5UHE - chains C and F of the 8 polymer chains in the assembly; structure by X-ray diffraction, 4.04 A resolution (low resolution: residue-level contacts below are approximate; hydrogen-bond / salt-bridge calls are withheld).

# Chain C
Name: DNA-directed RNA polymerase subunit beta
Organism: Mycobacterium tuberculosis (strain ATCC 25618 / H37Rv)
Notes: EC 2.7.7.6
UniProtKB: P9WGY9 (RPOB_MYCTU); residues 1-1178 here = UniProt positions 1-1178
Sequence (1178 residues; each row starts with the number of its first residue):
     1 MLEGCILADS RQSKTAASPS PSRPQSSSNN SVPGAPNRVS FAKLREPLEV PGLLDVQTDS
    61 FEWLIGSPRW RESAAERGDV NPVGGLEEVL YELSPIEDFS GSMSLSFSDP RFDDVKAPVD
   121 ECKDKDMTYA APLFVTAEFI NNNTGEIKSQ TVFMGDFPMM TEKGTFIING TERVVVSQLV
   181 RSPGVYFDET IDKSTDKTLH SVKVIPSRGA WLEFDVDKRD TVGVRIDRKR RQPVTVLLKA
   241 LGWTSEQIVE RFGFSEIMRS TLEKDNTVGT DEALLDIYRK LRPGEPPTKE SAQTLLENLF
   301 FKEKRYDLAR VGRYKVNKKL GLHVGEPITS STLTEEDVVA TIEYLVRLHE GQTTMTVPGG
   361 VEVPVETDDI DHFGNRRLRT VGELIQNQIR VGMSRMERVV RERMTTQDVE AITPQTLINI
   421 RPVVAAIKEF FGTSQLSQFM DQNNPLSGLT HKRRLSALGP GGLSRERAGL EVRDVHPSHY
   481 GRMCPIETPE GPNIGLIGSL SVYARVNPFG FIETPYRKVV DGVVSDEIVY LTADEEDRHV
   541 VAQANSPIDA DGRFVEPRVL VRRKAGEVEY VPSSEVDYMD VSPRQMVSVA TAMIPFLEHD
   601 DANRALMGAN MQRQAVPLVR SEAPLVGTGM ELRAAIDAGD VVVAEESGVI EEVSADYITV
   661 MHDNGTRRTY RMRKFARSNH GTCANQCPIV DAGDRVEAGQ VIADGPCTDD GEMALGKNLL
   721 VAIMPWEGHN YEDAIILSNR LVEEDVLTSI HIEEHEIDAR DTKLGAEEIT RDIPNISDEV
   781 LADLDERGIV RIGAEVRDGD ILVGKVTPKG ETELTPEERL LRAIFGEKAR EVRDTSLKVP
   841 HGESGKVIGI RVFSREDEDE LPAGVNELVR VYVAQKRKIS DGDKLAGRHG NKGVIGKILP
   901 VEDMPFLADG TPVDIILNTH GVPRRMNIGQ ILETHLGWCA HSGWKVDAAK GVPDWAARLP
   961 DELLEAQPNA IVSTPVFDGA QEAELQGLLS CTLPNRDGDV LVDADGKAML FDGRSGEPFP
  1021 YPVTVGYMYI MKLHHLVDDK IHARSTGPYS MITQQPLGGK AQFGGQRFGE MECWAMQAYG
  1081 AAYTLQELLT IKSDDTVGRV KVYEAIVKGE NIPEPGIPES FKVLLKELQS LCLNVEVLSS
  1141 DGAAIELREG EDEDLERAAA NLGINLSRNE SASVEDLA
Unresolved in the structure: 1-27, 1154-1178
Swiss-Prot annotation at these positions:
  - natural variant: V423 (V423A: In strain: vr1), L436 (L436P: In strain: vr2), S437 (S437T: In strain: vr3), Q438 to D441 (sequence variant, change not given here; In strain: RJ49), Q438 (Q438L: In strain: vr4), F439 (F439V: In strain: RJ37), M440 to N443 (deletion: In strain: RJ55), D441 (D441V: In strain: vr3), L449 to K452 (sequence variant, change not given here; In strain: RJ48), H451 (H451D: In strain: vr5; H451L: In strain: SP28; H451N: In strain: vr6; H451P: In strain: vr8; H451Q: In strain: vr1; H451R: In strain: vr7), S456 (S456L: In strain: vr11 and RJ37; S456Q: In strain: vr9; S456W: In strain: vr10), L458 (L458P: In strain: vr12 and SP22)
  - mutagenesis: E138 (E138R: Weakens interaction with TRCF and CarD), I147 (I147A: Weakens interaction with TRCF and CarD), K148 (K148A: Does not affect association with TRCF, but weakens interaction with CarD), S149 (S149A: Does not affect association with TRCF, but weakens interaction with CarD)
Residues lining bound ligands: 88G (Nalpha-(benzenecarbonyl)-N-(2-methylphenyl)-D-phenylalaninamide): V475, H476, P477, Y480, R562, R563, G566, E567, V568

# Chain F
Name: RNA polymerase sigma factor SigA
Organism: Mycobacterium tuberculosis (strain ATCC 25618 / H37Rv)
UniProtKB: P9WGI1 (SIGA_MYCTU); residue numbers follow UniProt; this construct covers 1-528
Sequence (528 residues; row label = number of the first residue in the row):
     1 MAATKASTAT DEPVKRTATK SPAASASGAK TGAKRTAAKS ASGSPPAKRA TKPAARSVKP
    61 ASAPQDTTTS TIPKRKTRAA AKSAAAKAPS ARGHATKPRA PKDAQHEAAT DPEDALDSVE
   121 ELDAEPDLDV EPGEDLDLDA ADLNLDDLED DVAPDADDDL DSGDDEDHED LEAEAAVAPG
   181 QTADDDEEIA EPTEKDKASG DFVWDEDESE ALRQARKDAE LTASADSVRA YLKQIGKVAL
   241 LNAEEEVELA KRIEAGLYAT QLMTELSERG EKLPAAQRRD MMWICRDGDR AKNHLLEANL
   301 RLVVSLAKRY TGRGMAFLDL IQEGNLGLIR AVEKFDYTKG YKFSTYATWW IRQAITRAMA
   361 DQARTIRIPV HMVEVINKLG RIQRELLQDL GREPTPEELA KEMDITPEKV LEIQQYAREP
   421 ISLDQTIGDE GDSQLGDFIE DSEAVVAVDA VSFTLLQDQL QSVLDTLSER EAGVVRLRFG
   481 LTDGQPRTLD EIGQVYGVTR ERIRQIESKT MSKLRHPSRS QVLRDYLD
Unresolved in the structure: 1-206

# Interface between chain C and chain F
Contacting residue pairs - 71 pairs, chain C then chain F:
  K116(C) - R392(F)
  V152(C) - Q388(F)
  F153(C) - L387(F)
  F153(C) - Q388(F)
  F153(C) - G391(F)
  F153(C) - R392(F)
  E272(C) - S209(F)
  L275(C) - L212(F)
  R279(C) - A215(F)
  R282(C) - R229(F)
  P283(C) - S224(F)
  G284(C) - A219(F)
  G284(C) - T222(F)
  G284(C) - K233(F)
  E285(C) - A219(F)
  E285(C) - R229(F)
  P287(C) - L212(F)
  P287(C) - R216(F)
  K289(C) - D207(F)
  K289(C) - L212(F)
  R398(C) - K308(F)
  R398(C) - R309(F)
  R398(C) - T311(F)
  E402(C) - R309(F)
  Q415(C) - Q388(F)
  I420(C) - L387(F)
  I420(C) - Q388(F)
  R421(C) - G380(F)
  R421(C) - R384(F)
  Q435(C) - G428(F)
  R465(C) - D429(F)
  R465(C) - E430(F)
  N775(C) - L527(F)
  T815(C) - F453(F)
  P816(C) - F479(F)
  P816(C) - G480(F)
  E817(C) - Q457(F)
  R819(C) - R478(F)
  R819(C) - F479(F)
  R819(C) - P486(F)
  L820(C) - V475(F)
  L820(C) - F479(F)
  L821(C) - L456(F)
  L821(C) - L523(F)
  I824(C) - L514(F)
  I824(C) - R515(F)
  I824(C) - L523(F)
  F825(C) - S518(F)
  F825(C) - L523(F)
  F825(C) - R524(F)
  F825(C) - L527(F)
  E827(C) - R524(F)
  E827(C) - L527(F)
  R855(C) - L411(F)
  E860(C) - P396(F)
  A863(C) - L411(F)
  P1048(C) - E440(F)
  Y1049(C) - E440(F)
  Y1049(C) - D441(F)
  M1051(C) - I439(F)
  M1051(C) - D441(F)
  Q1054(C) - D441(F)
  L1057(C) - D437(F)
  L1057(C) - E440(F)
  V1100(C) - V451(F)
  Y1103(C) - A447(F)
  Y1103(C) - V448(F)
  E1104(C) - V451(F)
  E1104(C) - T454(F)
  V1107(C) - V451(F)
  K1108(C) - L455(F)
Also at the interface, not in a pair above, chain C (54 interface residues in all): P132, D156, P286, I418, N419, V424, A823, P862, T1046, S1050, G1058, R1099
Also at the interface, not in a pair above, chain F (61 interface residues in all): A211, E220, E393, Q415, R418, F438, A444, V445, A450, D458, L460, L481, M511, Y526

# In short
54 residues of chain C and 61 residues of chain F are in contact. Bound to chain C: compound 88G. UniProt
lists 4 mutagenesis sites on chain C.
Chain C is DNA-directed RNA polymerase subunit beta and chain F is RNA polymerase sigma factor SigA, both from
Mycobacterium tuberculosis (strain ATCC 25618 / H37Rv); the structure, Crystal structure of Mycobacterium
tuberculosis transcription initiation complex in complex with D-AAP1, was determined by X-ray diffraction,
deposited together with 5UH5, 5UH6, 5UH8, 5UH9, 5UHA, 5UHB and 4 further entries.
